9FAU - chains E and K of the 10 polymer chains in the assembly; structure by electron microscopy, 3.10 A resolution.

== Chain E ==
Protein: Gamma-aminobutyric acid receptor subunit beta-3
Organism: Homo sapiens
UniProt: P28472 (GBRB3_HUMAN); residues 9-447 here correspond to UniProt positions 34-472 (UniProt number = residue number + 25)
Sequence (439 residues; row label = number of the first residue in the row):
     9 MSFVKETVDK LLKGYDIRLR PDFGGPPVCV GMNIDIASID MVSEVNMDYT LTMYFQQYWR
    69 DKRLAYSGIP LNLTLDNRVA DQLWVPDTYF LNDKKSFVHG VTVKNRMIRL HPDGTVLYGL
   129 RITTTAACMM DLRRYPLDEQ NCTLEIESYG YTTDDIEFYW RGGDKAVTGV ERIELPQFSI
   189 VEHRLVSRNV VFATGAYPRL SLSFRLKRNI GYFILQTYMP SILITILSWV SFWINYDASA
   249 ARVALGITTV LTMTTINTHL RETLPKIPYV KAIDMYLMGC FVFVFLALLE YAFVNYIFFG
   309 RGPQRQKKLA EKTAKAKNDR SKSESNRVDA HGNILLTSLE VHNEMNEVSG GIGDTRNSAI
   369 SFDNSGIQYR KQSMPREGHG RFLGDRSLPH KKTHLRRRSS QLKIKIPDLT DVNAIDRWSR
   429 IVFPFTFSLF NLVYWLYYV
Not modelled in the structure: 311-418
UniProt features mapped onto this chain:
  - binding site (benzamidine): Asp-95 to Tyr-97, Glu-155 to Tyr-157, Phe-200
  - binding site (4-aminobutanoate): Tyr-97, Glu-155, Tyr-157, Thr-202
  - binding site (histamine): Tyr-97, Ser-156, Tyr-157, Thr-202
  - glycosylation (N-linked (GlcNAc...) asparagine): Asn-80, Asn-149
Cystine bridges: Cys-136/Cys-150
Glycans and other covalent adducts: N-acetylglucosamine (NAG) linked to Asn-80; glycan linked to Asn-149

== Chain K ==
Protein: Megabody25
Organism: Lama glama
Notes: antibody fragment or engineered binder
Sequence (522 residues; numbered 1 to 522; the number before each row is that of its first residue):
     1 QVQLVESGGG LVQTKTTTSV IDTTNDAQNL LTQAQTIVNT LKDYCPILIA KSSSSNGGTN
    61 NANTPSWQTA GGGKNSCATF GAEFSAASDM INNAQKIVQE TQQLSANQPK NITQPHNLNL
   121 NSPSSLTALA QKMLKNAQSQ AEILKLANQV ESDFNKLSSG HLKDYIGKCD ASAISSANMT
   181 MQNQKNNWGN GCAGVEETQS LLKTSAADFN NQTPQINQAQ NLANTLIQEL GNNTYEQLSR
   241 LLTNDNGTNS KTSAQAINQA VNNLNERAKT LAGGTTNSPA YQATLLALRS VLGLWNSMGY
   301 AVICGGYTKS PGENNQKDFH YTDENGNGTT INCGGSTNSN GTHSYNGTNT LKADKNVSLS
   361 IEQYEKIHEA YQILSKALKQ AGLAPLNSKG EKLEAHVTTS KYGSLRLSCA ASGHTFNYPI
   421 MGWFRQAPGK EREFVGAISW SGGSTSYADS VKDRFTISRD NAKNTVYLEM NNLKPEDTAV
   481 YYCAAKGRYS GGLYYPTNYD YWGQGTQVTV SSHHHHHHEP EA
Not modelled in the structure: 10-402, 511-522
Cystine bridges: Cys-409/Cys-483

== Chain E / chain K interface ==
Residue-residue contacts (10):
  Lys-173(E) with Asp-449(K), salt bridge; Tyr-494(K)
  Glu-179(E) with Ile-420(K); Ser-439(K), hydrogen bond (backbone-side chain); Ser-444(K); Leu-493(K)
  Arg-180(E) with Gly-491(K)
  Glu-182(E) with Trp-440(K); Arg-488(K), salt bridge
  Ile-188(E) with Ser-444(K)
Also at the interface, not in a pair above, chain E (7 interface residues in all): Val-178, Ser-187
Also at the interface, not in a pair above, chain K (10 interface residues in all): Ser-441

== In short ==
Chain E and chain K form an interface of 7 and 10 residues respectively, with 1 hydrogen bond and 2 salt
bridges. Among the polar pairs are Lys-173(E)/Asp-449(K), Glu-182(E)/Arg-488(K) and Glu-179(E)/Ser-439(K).
N-acetylglucosamine is covalently linked to Asn-80(E).
Here chain E is Gamma-aminobutyric acid receptor subunit beta-3 (Homo sapiens) and chain K is Megabody25 (Lama
glama). Entry 9FAU (CryoEM structure of human full-length beta3gamma2 GABA(A) receptor in complex with GARLH4,
the TMD of Neuroligin2 ...) was determined by electron microscopy.
